PDB entry 8OUW | electron microscopy, 3.75 A resolution | chains 4 and 6 of the 19 polymer chains in the assembly

# Chain 4
Protein: DNA replication licensing factor mcm-4
Source organism: Caenorhabditis elegans
Notes: EC 3.6.4.12
UniProtKB: Q95XQ8 (MCM4_CAEEL); residue numbers follow UniProt; this construct covers 1-823
Chain sequence (823 residues; row label = number of the first residue in the row):
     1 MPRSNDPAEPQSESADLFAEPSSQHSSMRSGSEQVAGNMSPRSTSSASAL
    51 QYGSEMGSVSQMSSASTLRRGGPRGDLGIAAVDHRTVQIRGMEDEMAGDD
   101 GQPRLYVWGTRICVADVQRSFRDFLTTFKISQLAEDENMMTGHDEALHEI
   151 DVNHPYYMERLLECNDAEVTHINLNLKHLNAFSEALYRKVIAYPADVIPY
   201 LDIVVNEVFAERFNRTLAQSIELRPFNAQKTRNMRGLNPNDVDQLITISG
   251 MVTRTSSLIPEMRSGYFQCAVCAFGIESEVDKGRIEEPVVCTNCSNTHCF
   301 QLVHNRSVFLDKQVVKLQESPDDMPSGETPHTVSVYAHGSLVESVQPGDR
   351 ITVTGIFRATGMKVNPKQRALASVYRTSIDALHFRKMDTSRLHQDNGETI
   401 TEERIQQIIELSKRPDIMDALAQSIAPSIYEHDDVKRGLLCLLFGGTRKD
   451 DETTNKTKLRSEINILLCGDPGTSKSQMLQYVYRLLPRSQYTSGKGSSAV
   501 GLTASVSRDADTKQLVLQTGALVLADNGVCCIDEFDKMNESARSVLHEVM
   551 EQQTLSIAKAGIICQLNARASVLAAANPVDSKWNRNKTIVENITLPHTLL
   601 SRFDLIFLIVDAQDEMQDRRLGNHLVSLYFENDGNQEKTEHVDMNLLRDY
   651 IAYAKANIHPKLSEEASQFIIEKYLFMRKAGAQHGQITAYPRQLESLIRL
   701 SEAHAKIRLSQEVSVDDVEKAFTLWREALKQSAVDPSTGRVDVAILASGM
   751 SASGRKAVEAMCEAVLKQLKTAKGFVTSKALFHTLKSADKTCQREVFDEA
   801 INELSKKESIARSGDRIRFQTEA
Not modelled in the structure: 1-101, 229-230, 631-639, 732-823
Metal / ion sites: Zn2+: Cys-269, Cys-272, Cys-291, Cys-294; Mg2+: Ser-476 (together with AMP-PNP)
Ligand contacts:
  - AMP-PNP (ANP; phosphoaminophosphonic acid-adenylate ester), molecule 1: Ser-428, Ile-429, Tyr-430, His-432, Asp-470, Pro-471, Gly-472, Thr-473, Ser-474, Lys-475, Ser-476, Gln-477, Glu-534, Asn-577, Leu-621, Leu-625
  - AMP-PNP (ANP), molecule 2: Glu-551, Thr-598, Arg-602, Pro-691, Arg-692, Glu-695

# Chain 6
Protein: DNA replication licensing factor mcm-6
Source organism: Caenorhabditis elegans
Notes: EC 3.6.4.12
UniProtKB: P34647 (MCM6_CAEEL); residue numbers follow UniProt; this construct covers 1-810
Chain sequence (810 residues; each row starts with the number of its first residue):
     1 MDNIIGGQAQQVEDTDGTRVQNEFSKFLKSFKDQKNEFIYKSAMKELVQP
    51 EKNTIFINMQHLYKFSNNLATTIELQYYRVYPFMCEALHLATLDACDESE
   101 RQQMFKKQLYVSLFNLDAKTKVRELSADKVGGLVRIAGQIVRTHPVHPEL
   151 SRACFVCEDCGVTTRDVQQQFRYTQPTKCANPQCMNRTRFSLDVNSSTFV
   201 DFQKIRIQETQAELPRGSIPRTVDVIVRGEMVETVQPGDKCDIVGTLIVI
   251 PDIAQLSTPGLRAETSNQNRGRATDKSEGITGLKALGVRDLTYKMAFLAC
   301 HIQQTESLVGGDASGAVEETDYLDLWSKMSTEDRATLKKMSDDKKIEKNI
   351 VDSLFPNIYGNHEVKLGVLLMLLGGVAKKSRDEGTSLRGDINVCLVGDPS
   401 TAKSQVLKAVEEFSPRAIYTSGKASSAAGLTAAVVKDEESFEFVIEAGAL
   451 MLADNGVCCIDEFDKMDLKDQVAIHEAMEQQTISITKAGVKATLNARASI
   501 LAAANPVNGRYDRSRPLKYNVQMSAPIMSRFDLFFVLVDECNEVTDYAIA
   551 RRILDNHRAISEHTERDSVYKIDDIKKYIAFARCFKPKISDKAAETLVRE
   601 YKKLRMSDSNNAATSSWRITVRQLESLVRLSEALARLHCGKEVLVEHVEK
   651 AAELLNKSIVRVEQPDIALDDDDFDNNIMVVEADKENQRGDDSMDHDGEK
   701 ENAPKIDIAKLKISFKEYKQLSDVLVLHMRSDEDNQGEDEYDGVKQSALV
   751 EWYLSTIEADLETEEDFNVQKTICERVIHRLIHQDHVLLEVEQGEDPTLC
   801 VHPNYVIADE
Not modelled in the structure: 269-276, 307-321, 662-714, 737-744, 757-767, 803-810
Metal / ion sites: Zn2+: Cys-157, Cys-160, Cys-179, Cys-184; Mg2+: Ser-404 (together with AMP-PNP)
Ligand contacts: AMP-PNP (ANP; phosphoaminophosphonic acid-adenylate ester): Asn-357, Ile-358, Tyr-359, Asn-361, Asp-398, Pro-399, Ser-400, Thr-401, Ala-402, Lys-403, Ser-404, Gln-405, Asn-505, Ile-549, Ile-553

# Interface between chain 4 and chain 6
Pairs across the interface (93):
  Ser-256(4) with Arg-221(6)
  Pro-260(4) with Met-295(6), hydrophobic
  Met-262(4) with Ile-280(6), hydrophobic; Tyr-293(6)
  Ala-270(4) with Thr-177(6)
  Val-271(4) with Gln-11(6); Thr-177(6)
  Cys-272(4) with Gln-10(6); Gln-11(6); Val-12(6), hydrogen bond (backbone-backbone)
  Ala-273(4) with Gln-11(6)
  Arg-284(4) with Thr-281(6)
  Ile-285(4) with Ile-280(6), hydrophobic; Thr-281(6), hydrogen bond (backbone-backbone); Gly-282(6); Leu-283(6), hydrophobic
  Glu-287(4) with Leu-283(6); Lys-284(6), hydrogen bond (side chain-backbone)
  Asn-296(4) with Lys-178(6), hydrogen bond
  Thr-297(4) with Arg-187(6), hydrogen bond (backbone-side chain)
  His-298(4) with Arg-187(6), hydrogen bond (backbone-side chain)
  His-304(4) with Pro-251(6); Tyr-293(6), hydrogen bond
  Asn-305(4) with Tyr-78(6); Phe-171(6); Ile-248(6); Val-249(6), hydrogen bond (side chain-backbone)
  Arg-306(4) with Asp-14(6), salt bridge; Arg-79(6)
  Phe-309(4) with Val-249(6), hydrophobic; Tyr-293(6), hydrophobic
  Asp-311(4) with Ser-126(6), hydrogen bond; Ala-127(6), hydrogen bond (side chain-backbone)
  Lys-312(4) with Ser-277(6)
  Glu-343(4) with Arg-221(6), salt bridge
  Gln-346(4) with Ser-218(6)
  Pro-347(4) with Gly-217(6)
  Lys-363(4) with Val-288(6), hydrogen bond (side chain-backbone)
  Lys-367(4) with Ser-266(6)
  Gln-368(4) with Val-288(6)
  Arg-369(4) with Val-288(6)
  Lys-449(4) with His-557(6), hydrogen bond
  Thr-454(4) with Ala-212(6)
  Lys-456(4) with Gln-211(6)
  Lys-458(4) with Ile-560(6)
  Leu-459(4) with His-557(6); Ile-560(6), hydrophobic
  Arg-488(4) with Arg-216(6)
  Thr-512(4) with Glu-438(6)
  Lys-513(4) with Glu-438(6), salt bridge
  Gln-514(4) with Arg-142(6), hydrogen bond
  Leu-517(4) with Ile-219(6)
  Gln-518(4) with Ile-219(6)
  Thr-519(4) with Ile-219(6)
  Val-523(4) with Gly-217(6)
  Asp-526(4) with Arg-216(6); Gly-217(6), hydrogen bond (side chain-backbone)
  Asn-527(4) with Arg-216(6)
  Ser-541(4) with Lys-423(6)
  Ser-544(4) with Lys-423(6)
  Val-545(4) with Lys-423(6)
  His-547(4) with Glu-462(6)
  Gln-552(4) with Tyr-419(6)
  Ser-556(4) with Tyr-419(6); Ala-424(6)
  Ile-557(4) with Ala-424(6)
  Ala-558(4) with Ala-424(6), hydrogen bond (backbone-backbone); Ser-425(6); Ser-426(6), hydrogen bond (backbone-backbone); Gly-429(6)
  Lys-559(4) with Ser-426(6); Gly-429(6)
  Ala-560(4) with Ala-428(6), hydrophobic
  Gly-561(4) with Glu-446(6)
  Gln-565(4) with Gln-211(6), hydrogen bond
  Leu-566(4) with Ser-218(6)
  Thr-598(4) with Pro-399(6); Asn-505(6)
  Leu-662(4) with Leu-554(6), hydrophobic
  Ser-667(4) with Leu-554(6)
  Ile-671(4) with Tyr-547(6), hydrophobic; Leu-554(6), hydrophobic
  Tyr-674(4) with Ala-550(6), hydrophobic
  Arg-678(4) with Asp-539(6), salt bridge; Asp-546(6), salt bridge
  Lys-679(4) with Glu-543(6), salt bridge
  Tyr-690(4) with Pro-399(6); Ser-400(6)
  Arg-692(4) with Ser-400(6)
  Leu-694(4) with Ala-550(6), hydrophobic; Ile-553(6), hydrophobic
  Glu-695(4) with His-557(6), salt bridge
  Ile-698(4) with Leu-554(6), hydrophobic
Also at the interface, not in a pair above, chain 4 (89 interface residues in all): Thr-255, Ser-257, Leu-258, Phe-274, Gly-283, Asn-293, Gln-301, Leu-302, Val-303, Leu-310, Gln-313, Asn-455, Thr-457, Asp-511, Glu-548, Ile-563, Cys-564, Asn-567, Arg-569, Lys-661, Ile-670, Leu-675, Pro-691
Also at the interface, not in a pair above, chain 6 (77 interface residues in all): Ala-9, Leu-125, Val-130, Val-141, Gln-170, Gln-208, Leu-214, Pro-220, Gly-279, Leu-291, Ser-404, Lys-408, Thr-420, Ser-421, Ala-433, Lys-436, Asp-437, Gly-448, Cys-541, Ile-549, Arg-551, Ser-561

# In short
Chain 4 and chain 6 form an interface of 89 and 77 residues respectively; the contacts include 17 hydrogen
bonds and 7 salt bridges. Polar pairs include Arg-306(4)/Asp-14(6), Glu-343(4)/Arg-221(6) and
Lys-513(4)/Glu-438(6). One AMP-PNP molecule is bound between chain 4 and chain 6.
Here chain 4 is DNA replication licensing factor mcm-4 and chain 6 is DNA replication licensing factor mcm-6,
both from Caenorhabditis elegans. Entry 8OUW (Cryo-EM structure of CMG helicase bound to TIM-1/TIPN-1 and
homodimeric DNSN-1 on fork DNA (Caenorhabditis elegans)) was determined by electron microscopy.
